PDB entry 5HYJ | X-ray diffraction, 3.06 A resolution | chains A and E of the 5 polymer chains in the assembly

== Chain A ==
Protein: HLA class I histocompatibility antigen, A-2 alpha chain
Organism: Homo sapiens
UniProt: P01892 (1A02_HUMAN); residues 1-276 here correspond to UniProt positions 25-300 (UniProt number = residue number + 24)
Amino-acid sequence (276 residues; numbered 1 to 276; the number before each row is that of its first residue):
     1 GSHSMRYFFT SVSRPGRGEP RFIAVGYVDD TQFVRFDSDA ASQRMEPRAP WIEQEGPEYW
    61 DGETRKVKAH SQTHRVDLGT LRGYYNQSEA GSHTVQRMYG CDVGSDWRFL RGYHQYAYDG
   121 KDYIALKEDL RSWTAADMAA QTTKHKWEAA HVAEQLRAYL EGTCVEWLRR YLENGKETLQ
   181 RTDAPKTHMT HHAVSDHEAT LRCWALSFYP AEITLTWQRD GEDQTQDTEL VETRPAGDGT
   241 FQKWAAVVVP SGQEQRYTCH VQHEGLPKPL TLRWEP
Disulfides: Cys101-Cys164, Cys203-Cys259

== Chain E ==
Protein: Human T-cell Receptor, Class I, Heavy beta Chain
Organism: Homo sapiens
Amino-acid sequence (246 residues; numbered 1 to 246; the number before each row is that of its first residue):
     1 DAGVIQSPRH EVTEMGQQVT LRCKPISGHD YLFWYRQTMM RGLELLIYFN NNVPIDDSGM
    61 PEDRFSAKMP NASFSTLKIQ PSEPRDSAVY FCASSLWEKL AKNIQYFGAG TRLSVLEDLK
   121 NVFPPEVAVF EPSEAEISHT QKATLVCLAT GFYPDHVELS WWVNGKEVHS GVCTDPQPLK
   181 EQPALNDSRY ALSSRLRVSA TFWQDPRNHF RCQVQFYGLS ENDEWTQDRA KPVTQIVSAE
   241 AWGRAD
Disulfides: Cys23-Cys92, Cys147-Cys212

== Chain A / chain E interface ==
Contacting residue pairs - 10 pairs, chain A then chain E:
  Arg65(A) - Ile55(E)
  Arg65(A) - Asp56(E)  salt bridge
  Ala69(A) - Asn50(E)
  Ala69(A) - Ile55(E)  hydrophobic
  Gln72(A) - Asn50(E)
  Gln72(A) - Val53(E)
  Val76(A) - Asn51(E)
  Ala150(A) - Glu98(E)
  Val152(A) - Trp97(E)  hydrophobic
  Gln155(A) - Ala101(E)
Also at the interface, not in a pair above, chain A (8 interface residues in all): Arg75

== In short ==
The chain A/chain E interface involves 8 residues from each chain, with 1 salt bridge. Its one salt-bridged
contact is Arg65(A)-Asp56(E).
Chain A is HLA class I histocompatibility antigen, A-2 alpha chain and chain E is Human T-cell Receptor, Class
I, Heavy beta Chain, both from Homo sapiens; the structure, 1E6 TCR in Complex with HLA-A02 carrying
AQWGPDPAAA, was determined by X-ray diffraction.
